9D0Y - chains D and E of the 6 polymer chains in the assembly; structure by electron microscopy, 3.10 A resolution.

[Chain D (and E)]
Protein: Hemagglutinin HA2 chain, Green fluorescent protein fusion
Source organism: Influenza A virus
Notes: chain E of this document is another copy of the same molecule, construct and numbering; everything in this record applies to it too
UniProt: chimeric construct of Q38SQ8, P42212: residues -2 to 174 from Q38SQ8 (HEMA_I83A8) positions 343-519 (UniProt number = residue number + 345); residues 220-452 from P42212 positions 1-233 (UniProt number = residue number - 219)
Amino-acid sequence (486 residues; row label = number of the first residue in the row; numbers below 1 keep their minus sign (Gln-2 is residue -2)):
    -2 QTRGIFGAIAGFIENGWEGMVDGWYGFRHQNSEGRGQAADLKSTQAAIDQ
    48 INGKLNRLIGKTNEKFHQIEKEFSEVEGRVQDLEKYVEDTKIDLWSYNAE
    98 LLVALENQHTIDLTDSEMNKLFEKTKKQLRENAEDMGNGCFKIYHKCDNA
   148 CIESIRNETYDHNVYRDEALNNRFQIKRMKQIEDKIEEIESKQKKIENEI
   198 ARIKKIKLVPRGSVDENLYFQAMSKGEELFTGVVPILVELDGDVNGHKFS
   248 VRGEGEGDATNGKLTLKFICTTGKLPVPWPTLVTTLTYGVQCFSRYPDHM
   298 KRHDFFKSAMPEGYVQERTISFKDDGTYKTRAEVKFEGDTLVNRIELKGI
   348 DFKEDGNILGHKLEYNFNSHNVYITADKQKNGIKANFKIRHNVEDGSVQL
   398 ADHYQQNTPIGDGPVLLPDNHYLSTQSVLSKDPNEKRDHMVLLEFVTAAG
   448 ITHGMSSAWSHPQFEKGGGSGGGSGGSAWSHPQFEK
Not modelled in the structure: -2 to 9, 174-483
Disulfides: Cys144-Cys148
Covalent attachments: N-acetylglucosamine (NAG) linked to Asn154
Construct notes: conflict Arg32 (Thr377 in Q38SQ8), Ile45 (Val390 in Q38SQ8), Gly57 (Glu402 in Q38SQ8), Val77 (Ile422 in Q38SQ8), Lys123 (Arg468 in Q38SQ8), Glu150 (Gly495 in Q38SQ8), Glu155 (Gly500 in Q38SQ8), Asn160 (Asp505 in Q38SQ8), Arg249 (Ser30 in P42212), Asn258 (Tyr39 in P42212), Leu283 (Phe64 in P42212), Thr284 (Ser65 in P42212), Arg299 (Gln80 in P42212), Ser318 (Phe99 in P42212), Thr324 (Asn105 in P42212), Phe364 (Tyr145 in P42212), Thr372 (Met153 in P42212), Ala382 (Val163 in P42212), Val390 (Ile171 in P42212), Val425 (Ala206 in P42212); linker (175-219); expression tag (453-483)
UniProt features mapped onto this chain:
  - modified residue: Tyr285 (Z: -2,3-didehydrotyrosine)

[Interface between chain D and chain E]
Pairs across the interface (31):
  Arg54(D) with Glu97(E), salt bridge
  Lys62(D) with Asp86(E), salt bridge; Asp90(E), salt bridge
  His64(D) with Asp79(E), salt bridge
  Gln65(D) with Tyr83(E), hydrogen bond
  Ile66(D) with Asp79(E); Leu80(E), hydrophobic; Tyr83(E), hydrophobic
  Lys68(D) with Tyr83(E)
  Glu74(D) with Arg76(E), salt bridge
  Glu81(D) with Arg76(E), salt bridge
  Val84(D) with Val84(E), hydrophobic
  Glu85(D) with Tyr83(E), hydrogen bond
  Lys88(D) with Tyr83(E); Thr87(E)
  Leu91(D) with Leu91(E), hydrophobic
  Trp92(D) with Asp90(E); Leu91(E), hydrophobic; Tyr94(E), hydrophobic
  Asn95(D) with Leu91(E); Tyr94(E)
  Leu99(D) with Tyr94(E)
  Arg127(D) with Glu131(E); Asp132(E), hydrogen bond (side chain-backbone); Met133(E); Gly134(E)
  Glu128(D) with Glu131(E); Arg170(E), salt bridge; Phe171(E)
  Arg163(D) with Arg170(E), hydrogen bond (side chain-backbone)
  Leu167(D) with Phe171(E), hydrophobic
Other interface residues (no listed pair), chain D (25 interface residues in all): Asn60, Phe70, Val77, Leu80, His159, Phe171
Other interface residues (no listed pair), chain E (19 interface residues in all): Ala101, Ile173

[In short]
25 residues of chain D and 19 residues of chain E are in contact; the contacts include 4 hydrogen bonds and 7
salt bridges. Polar pairs include Arg54(D)-Glu97(E), Lys62(D)-Asp86(E) and Lys62(D)-Asp90(E).
N-acetylglucosamine is covalently linked to Asn154(D).
Chain D and chain E are both Hemagglutinin HA2 chain, Green fluorescent protein fusion (Influenza A virus);
the structure, Map of endoH-treated hemagglutinin A/Sing/INFIMH/16, was determined by electron microscopy,
deposited together with 9D1U, 9D2M, 9CXT and 9CXU.
